PDB entry 6EVO | X-ray diffraction, 1.55 A resolution | chains A and C

# Chain A
Protein: Prolyl 4-hydroxylase subunit alpha-2
Organism: Homo sapiens
Notes: EC 1.14.11.2
UniProt: O15460 (P4HA2_HUMAN); residues 144-238 here correspond to UniProt positions 163-257 (UniProt number = residue number + 19)
Chain sequence (102 residues; row label = number of the first residue in the row):
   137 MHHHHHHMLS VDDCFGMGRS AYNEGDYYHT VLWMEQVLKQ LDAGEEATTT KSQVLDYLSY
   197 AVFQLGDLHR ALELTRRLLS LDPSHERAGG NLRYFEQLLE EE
Not modelled in the structure: 137-143
Construct notes: initiating methionine (137); expression tag (138-143)

# Chain C
Protein: Pro-pro-gly-pro-arg-gly-pro-pro-gly
Chain sequence (9 residues; row label = number of the first residue in the row):
     1 PPGPRGPPG

# How chain A and chain C interact
Contacting residue pairs (20; chain A residue first):
  Arg155(A) - Gly9(C)  hydrogen bond (side chain-backbone)
  Tyr158(A) - Gly6(C)
  Tyr158(A) - Pro7(C)  hydrogen bond (side chain-backbone)
  Asn159(A) - Gly9(C)  hydrogen bond (side chain-backbone)
  Asp192(A) - Pro7(C)
  Tyr193(A) - Pro7(C)  hydrophobic
  Tyr193(A) - Gly9(C)  hydrogen bond (side chain-backbone)
  Tyr196(A) - Pro4(C)
  Tyr196(A) - Arg5(C)
  Tyr196(A) - Gly6(C)
  Phe199(A) - Pro4(C)  hydrophobic
  Arg223(A) - Arg5(C)  hydrogen bond (side chain-backbone)
  Arg223(A) - Gly6(C)
  Arg223(A) - Pro7(C)
  Asn227(A) - Pro4(C)
  Asn227(A) - Arg5(C)  hydrogen bond (side chain-backbone)
  Tyr230(A) - Pro2(C)
  Tyr230(A) - Gly3(C)
  Tyr230(A) - Pro4(C)
  Phe231(A) - Pro4(C)  hydrophobic
Interface residues without a listed pair, chain C (8 interface residues in all): Pro8
From the paper, about this interface:
  - pairs named by the authors: Asn227(A)-Arg5(C) (hydrogen bond)
  - interface residues, chain A: Tyr158(A), Arg223(A)

# In short
11 residues of chain A and 8 residues of chain C are in contact, with 6 hydrogen bonds. Among the polar pairs
are Arg155(A)-Gly9(C), Tyr158(A)-Pro7(C) and Asn159(A)-Gly9(C). The authors report a hydrogen bond between
Asn227(A) and Arg5(C). The paper reports interface residues Tyr158(A) and Arg223(A).
Chain A is Prolyl 4-hydroxylase subunit alpha-2 (Homo sapiens) and chain C is
Pro-pro-gly-pro-arg-gly-pro-pro-gly; the structure, Crystal structure the peptide-substrate-binding domain of
human type II collagen prolyl 4-hydroxylase complexed with Pro-Pro-Gly-Pro-Arg-Gly-Pro-Pro-Gly, was determined
by X-ray diffraction together with 6EVL, 6EVM, 6EVN and 6EVP from the same study.
